PDB entry 5V7V | electron microscopy, 3.90 A resolution | chain A

[Chain A]
Protein: ERAD-associated E3 ubiquitin-protein ligase component HRD3
From: Saccharomyces cerevisiae (strain ATCC 204508 / S288c)
UniProt: Q05787 (HRD3_YEAST); numbering as in UniProt (aligned over 1-767)
Amino-acid sequence (818 residues; each row starts with the number of its first residue):
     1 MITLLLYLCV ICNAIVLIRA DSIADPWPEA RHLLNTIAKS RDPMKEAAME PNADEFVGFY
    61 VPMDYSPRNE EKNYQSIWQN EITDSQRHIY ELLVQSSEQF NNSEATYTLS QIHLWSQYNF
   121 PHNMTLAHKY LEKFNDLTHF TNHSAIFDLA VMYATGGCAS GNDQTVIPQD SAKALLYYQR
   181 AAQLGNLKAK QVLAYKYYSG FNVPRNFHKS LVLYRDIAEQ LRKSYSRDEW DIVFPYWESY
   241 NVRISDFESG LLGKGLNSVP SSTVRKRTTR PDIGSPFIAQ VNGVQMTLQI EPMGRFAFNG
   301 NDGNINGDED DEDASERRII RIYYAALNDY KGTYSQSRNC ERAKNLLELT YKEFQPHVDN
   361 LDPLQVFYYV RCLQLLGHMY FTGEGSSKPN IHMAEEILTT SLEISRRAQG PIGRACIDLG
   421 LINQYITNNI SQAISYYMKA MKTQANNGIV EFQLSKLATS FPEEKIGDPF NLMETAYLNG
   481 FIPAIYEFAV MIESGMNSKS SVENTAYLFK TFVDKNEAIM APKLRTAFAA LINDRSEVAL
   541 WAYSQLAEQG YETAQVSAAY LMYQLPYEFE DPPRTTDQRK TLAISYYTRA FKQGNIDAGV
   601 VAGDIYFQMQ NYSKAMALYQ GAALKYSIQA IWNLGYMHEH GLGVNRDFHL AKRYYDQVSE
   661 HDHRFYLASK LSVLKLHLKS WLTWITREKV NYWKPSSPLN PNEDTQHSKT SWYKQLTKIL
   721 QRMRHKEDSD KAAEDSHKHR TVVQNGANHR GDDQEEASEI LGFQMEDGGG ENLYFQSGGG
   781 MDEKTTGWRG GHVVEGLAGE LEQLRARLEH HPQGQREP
Disordered / not traced: 1-25, 269-316, 687-818
Differences from the reference sequence: expression tag (768-818)
UniProt features mapped onto this chain:
  - glycosylation (N-linked (GlcNAc...) asparagine): Asn-101, Asn-123, Asn-142, Asn-429, Asn-611
Covalent attachments: N-acetylglucosamine (NAG) linked to Asn-123, Asn-142, Asn-429, Asn-611
From the paper describing this entry:
  - post-translational modification sites: Asn-101, Asn-123, Asn-142, Asn-611
  - contacts within the chain: Ala-218/Phe-509

[Overview]
N-acetylglucosamine is covalently linked to Asn-123, Asn-142, Asn-429 and Asn-611. From the paper:
modification sites Asn-101, Asn-123 and Asn-142 among others; contacts within the chain involving Ala-218 and
Phe-509.
Chain A is ERAD-associated E3 ubiquitin-protein ligase component HRD3 (Saccharomyces cerevisiae (strain ATCC
204508 / S288c)); the structure, Cryo-EM structure of ERAD-associated E3 ubiquitin-protein ligase component
HRD3, was determined by electron microscopy, deposited together with 5V6P.
